Entry 7RFP (electron microscopy, 4.40 A resolution (low resolution: residue-level contacts below are approximate; hydrogen-bond / salt-bridge calls are withheld)); this record covers chains A and B of the 6 polymer chains in the assembly.

Chain A (and B):
Protein: Tumor necrosis factor receptor superfamily member 18, Enhanced green fluorescent protein
Source organism: Mus musculus
Notes: chain B of this document is another copy of the same molecule, construct and numbering; everything in this record applies to it too
UniProtKB: chimeric construct of O35714, A0A7G8ZY66: residues 1-228 from O35714 (TNR18_MOUSE) positions 1-228 (same numbers); residues 240-482 from A0A7G8ZY66 positions 1-243 (UniProt number = residue number - 239)
Chain sequence (490 residues; each row starts with the number of its first residue):
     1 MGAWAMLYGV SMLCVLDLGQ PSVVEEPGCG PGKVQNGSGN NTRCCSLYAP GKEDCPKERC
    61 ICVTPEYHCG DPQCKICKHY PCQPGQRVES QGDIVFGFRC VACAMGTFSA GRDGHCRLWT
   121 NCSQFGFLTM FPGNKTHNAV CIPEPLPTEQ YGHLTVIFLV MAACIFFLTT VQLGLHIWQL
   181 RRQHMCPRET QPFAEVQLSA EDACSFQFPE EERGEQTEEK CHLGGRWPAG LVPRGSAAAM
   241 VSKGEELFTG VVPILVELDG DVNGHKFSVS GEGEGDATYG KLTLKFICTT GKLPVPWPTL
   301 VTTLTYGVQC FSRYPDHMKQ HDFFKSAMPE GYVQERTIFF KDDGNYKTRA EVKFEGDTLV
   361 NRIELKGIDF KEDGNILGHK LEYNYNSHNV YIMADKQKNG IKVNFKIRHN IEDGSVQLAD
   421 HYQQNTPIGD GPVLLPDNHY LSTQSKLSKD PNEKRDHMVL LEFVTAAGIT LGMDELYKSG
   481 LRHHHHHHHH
Disordered / not traced: 1-28, 147-490
Sequence notes: linker (229-239); conflict Lys446 (Ala207 in A0A7G8ZY66); expression tag (483-490)
Disulfide bonds: Cys29-Cys44, Cys45-Cys60, Cys62-Cys77, Cys69-Cys74, Cys82-Cys100, Cys122-Cys141
UniProt features mapped onto this chain:
  - glycosylation (N-linked (GlcNAc...) asparagine): Asn36, Asn40, Asn121, Asn134
From the paper describing this entry:
  - self-association interface (contacts with another copy of this molecule); pairs are residue here / residue on that copy: Cys55-Cys55 (disulfide)
  - conformationally variable residues (order/disorder transition): Tyr48 to Lys57

Chain A / chain B interface:
Contacting residue pairs - 11 pairs, chain A then chain B:
  Pro50(A) with Pro56(B)
  Lys52(A) with Cys55(B)
  Asp54(A) with Glu53(B)
  Cys55(A) with Glu53(B); Cys55(B), disulfide
  Pro56(A) with Lys52(B); Glu53(B); Cys55(B)
  Thr120(A) with Phe125(B); Gly126(B)
  Cys141(A) with Glu144(B)
Interface residues without a listed pair, chain A (8 interface residues in all): Phe125
Interface residues without a listed pair, chain B (11 interface residues in all): Ala49, Gly51, Cys141, Pro143
Inter-chain disulfides: Cys55(A)-Cys55(B)

Summary:
The interface between chain A and chain B involves 8 residues on one side and 11 on the other; the contacts
include 1 disulfide bond. From the paper: conformational variability at Tyr48(A); a self-association interface
involving Cys55(A).
Both chains are Tumor necrosis factor receptor superfamily member 18, Enhanced green fluorescent protein (Mus
musculus). Entry 7RFP (Mouse GITR (mGITR) with DTA-1 Fab fragment) was determined by electron microscopy.
